7DQA - chains A and C; structure by electron microscopy, 2.80 A resolution.

[Chain A]
Name: Angiotensin-converting enzyme 2
From: Homo sapiens
Notes: EC 3.4.17.23, 3.4.17.-
UniProt: Q9BYF1 (ACE2_HUMAN); residues 1-805 here = UniProt positions 1-805
Chain sequence (805 residues; numbered 1 to 805; the number before each row is that of its first residue):
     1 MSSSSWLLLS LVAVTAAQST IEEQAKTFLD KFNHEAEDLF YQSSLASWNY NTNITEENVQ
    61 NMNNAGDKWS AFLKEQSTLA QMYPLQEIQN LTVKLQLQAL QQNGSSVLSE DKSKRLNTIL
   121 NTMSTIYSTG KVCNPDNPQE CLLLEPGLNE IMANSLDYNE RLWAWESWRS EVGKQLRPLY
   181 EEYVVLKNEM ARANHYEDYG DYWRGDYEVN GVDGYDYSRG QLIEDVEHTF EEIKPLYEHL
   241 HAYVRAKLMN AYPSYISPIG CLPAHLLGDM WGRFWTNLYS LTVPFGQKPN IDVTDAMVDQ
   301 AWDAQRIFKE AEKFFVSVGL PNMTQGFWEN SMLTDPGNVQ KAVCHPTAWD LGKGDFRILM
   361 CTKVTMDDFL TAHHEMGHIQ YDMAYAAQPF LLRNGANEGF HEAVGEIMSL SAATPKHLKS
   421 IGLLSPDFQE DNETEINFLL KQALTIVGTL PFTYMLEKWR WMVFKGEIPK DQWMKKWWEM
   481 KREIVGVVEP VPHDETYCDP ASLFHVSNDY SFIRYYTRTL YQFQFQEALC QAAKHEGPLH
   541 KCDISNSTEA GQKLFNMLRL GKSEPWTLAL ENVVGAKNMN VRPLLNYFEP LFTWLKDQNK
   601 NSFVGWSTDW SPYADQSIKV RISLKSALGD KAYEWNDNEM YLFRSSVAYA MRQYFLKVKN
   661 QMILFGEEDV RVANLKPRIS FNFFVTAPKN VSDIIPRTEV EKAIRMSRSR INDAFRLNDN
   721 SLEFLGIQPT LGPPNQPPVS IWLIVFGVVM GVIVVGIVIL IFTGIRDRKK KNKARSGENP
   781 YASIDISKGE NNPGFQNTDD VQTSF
Disordered / not traced: 1-18, 616-805
UniProt features mapped onto this chain:
  - region: Asp30 to Tyr41 (Interaction with SARS-CoV spike glycoprotein), Met82 to Pro84 (Interaction with SARS-CoV spike glycoprotein), Lys353 to Arg357 (Interaction with SARS-CoV spike glycoprotein), Arg652 to Lys659 (Essential for cleavage by ADAM17), Arg697 to Arg716 (Essential for cleavage by TMPRSS11D and TMPRSS2)
  - motif: Glu778 to Ile786 (LIR), Tyr781 to Asp785 (SH2-binding), Tyr781 to Ile784 (Endocytic sorting signal), Asn792 to Phe795 (PTB), Thr803 to Phe805 (PDZ-binding)
  - active site: Glu375 (Proton acceptor), His505 (Proton donor)
  - binding site (chloride): Arg169, Trp477, Lys481
  - binding site (substrate): Arg273, His345, Pro346, Tyr515
  - binding site (Zn(2+)): His374, His378, Glu402
  - modified residue: Tyr781 (Phosphotyrosine), Ser783 (Phosphoserine)
  - glycosylation (N-linked (GlcNAc...) asparagine): Asn53, Asn90, Asn103, Asn322, Asn432, Asn546, Asn690
  - cross-link: Lys788 (Glycyl lysine isopeptide (Lys-Gly) (interchain with G-Cter in ubiquitin))
Disulfides: Cys133-Cys141, Cys344-Cys361, Cys530-Cys542
Covalent attachments: N-acetylglucosamine (NAG) linked to Asn53, Asn90, Asn322, Asn546
Ion coordination: Zn2+: His374, Glu402

[Chain C]
Name: Spike glycoprotein
From: Severe acute respiratory syndrome coronavirus 2
UniProt: P0DTC2 (SPIKE_SARS2); residues 333-526 here = UniProt positions 333-526
Chain sequence (194 residues; row label = number of the first residue in the row):
   333 TNLCPFGEVF NATRFASVYA WNRKRISNCV ADYSVLYNSA SFSTFKCYGV SPTKLNDLCF
   393 TNVYADSFVI RGDEVRQIAP GQTGKIADYN YKLPDDFTGC VIAWNSNNLD SKVEGNYNYL
   453 YRLFRKSNLK PFERDISTEI YQAGSTPCNG VEGFNCYFPL QSYGFQPTNG VGYQPYRVVV
   513 LSFELLHAPA TVCG
Construct notes: engineered mutation Glu446 (Gly in P0DTC2)
UniProt features mapped onto this chain:
  - region: Arg403 to Asp405 (Integrin-binding motif), Asn448 to Phe456 (Immunodominant HLA epitope recognized by the CD8+)
  - glycosylation: Asn343 (N-linked (GlcNAc...) (complex) asparagine)
Disulfides: Cys336-Cys361, Cys379-Cys432, Cys391-Cys525, Cys480-Cys488
Covalent attachments: N-acetylglucosamine (NAG) linked to Asn343

[Interface between chain A and chain C]
Residue-residue contacts (43; chain A residue first):
  Gln24(A) with Gly476(C); Asn487(C), hydrogen bond
  Thr27(A) with Phe456(C); Tyr473(C); Tyr489(C)
  Phe28(A) with Tyr489(C), hydrogen bond (backbone-side chain)
  Asp30(A) with Lys417(C), salt bridge; Leu455(C); Phe456(C)
  Lys31(A) with Leu455(C); Phe456(C); Tyr489(C); Phe490(C), hydrogen bond (side chain-backbone); Gln493(C), hydrogen bond
  His34(A) with Tyr453(C); Leu455(C); Gln493(C)
  Glu35(A) with Gln493(C)
  Glu37(A) with Tyr505(C), hydrogen bond
  Asp38(A) with Tyr449(C), hydrogen bond; Gly496(C)
  Tyr41(A) with Gln498(C); Thr500(C), hydrogen bond; Asn501(C), hydrogen bond
  Gln42(A) with Glu446(C); Tyr449(C), hydrogen bond; Gln498(C)
  Leu45(A) with Gln498(C); Thr500(C)
  Met82(A) with Phe486(C), hydrophobic
  Tyr83(A) with Phe486(C); Asn487(C), hydrogen bond; Tyr489(C)
  Lys353(A) with Gly496(C), hydrogen bond (side chain-backbone); Asn501(C); Gly502(C), hydrogen bond (backbone-backbone); Tyr505(C)
  Gly354(A) with Gly502(C); Tyr505(C)
  Asp355(A) with Thr500(C), hydrogen bond; Gly502(C)
  Arg357(A) with Thr500(C), hydrogen bond
  Arg393(A) with Tyr505(C)
Interface residues without a listed pair, chain A (22 interface residues in all): Leu79, Thr324, Asn330
Interface residues without a listed pair, chain C (22 interface residues in all): Ala475, Gly485, Val503

[Overview]
The chain A/chain C interface involves 22 residues from each chain; the contacts include 14 hydrogen bonds and
1 salt bridge. Polar pairs include Asp30(A)-Lys417(C), Gln24(A)-Asn487(C) and Phe28(A)-Tyr489(C). Covalently
linked N-acetylglucosamine: at Asn53(A), Asn90(A), Asn322(A) and Asn546(A). Covalently linked
N-acetylglucosamine: at Asn343(C).
Chain A is Angiotensin-converting enzyme 2 (Homo sapiens) and chain C is Spike glycoprotein (Severe acute
respiratory syndrome coronavirus 2); the structure, Cryo-EM structure of SARS-CoV2 RBD-ACE2 complex, was
determined by electron microscopy.
